Entry 5FJS (X-ray diffraction, 2.60 A resolution); this record covers chains A and B.

[Chain A (and B)]
Protein: Glucosylceramidase
From: Thermoanaerobacterium xylanolyticum
Notes: EC 3.2.1.21; chain B of this document is another copy of the same molecule, construct and numbering; everything in this record applies to it too
UniProt: F6BL85 (F6BL85_THEXL); numbering as in UniProt (aligned over 21-806)
Amino-acid sequence (787 residues; row label = number of the first residue in the row):
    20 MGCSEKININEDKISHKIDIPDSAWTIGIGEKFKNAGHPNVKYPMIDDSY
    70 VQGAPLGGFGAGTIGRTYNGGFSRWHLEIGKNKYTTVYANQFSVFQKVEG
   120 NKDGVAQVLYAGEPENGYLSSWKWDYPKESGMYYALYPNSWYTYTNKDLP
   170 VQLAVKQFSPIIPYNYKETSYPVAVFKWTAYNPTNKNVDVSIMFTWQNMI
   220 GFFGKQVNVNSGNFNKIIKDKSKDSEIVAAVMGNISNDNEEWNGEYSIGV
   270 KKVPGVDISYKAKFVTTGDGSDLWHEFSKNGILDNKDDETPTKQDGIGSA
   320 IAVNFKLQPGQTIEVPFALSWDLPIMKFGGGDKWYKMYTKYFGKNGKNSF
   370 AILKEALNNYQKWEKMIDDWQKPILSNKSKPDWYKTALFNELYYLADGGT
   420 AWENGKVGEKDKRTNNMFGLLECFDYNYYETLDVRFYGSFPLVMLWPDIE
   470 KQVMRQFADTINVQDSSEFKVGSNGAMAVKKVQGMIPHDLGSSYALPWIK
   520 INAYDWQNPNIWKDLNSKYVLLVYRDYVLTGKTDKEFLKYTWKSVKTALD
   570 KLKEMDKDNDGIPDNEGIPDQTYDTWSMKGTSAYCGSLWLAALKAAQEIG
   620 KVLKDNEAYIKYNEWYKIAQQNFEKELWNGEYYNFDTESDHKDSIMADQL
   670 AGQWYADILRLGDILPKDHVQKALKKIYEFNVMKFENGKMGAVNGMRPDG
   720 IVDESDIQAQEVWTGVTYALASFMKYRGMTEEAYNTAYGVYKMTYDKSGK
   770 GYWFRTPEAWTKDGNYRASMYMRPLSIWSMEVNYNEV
Disordered / not traced: 20-34, 115-123, 134, 201-205, 211, 223-227, 240-242, 254, 297-302, 329, 428-431, 804-806 (chain B: 20-33, 114-125, 132-135, 166-169, 201-209, 222-228, 234-242, 248-249, 257-260, 275-279, 286-287, 294, 300-302, 309, 314, 429-432, 804-806)
Sequence notes: expression tag (20)
Metal / ion sites: Ca2+: D575, D577, D579, I581, D583
From the paper describing this entry:
  - conformationally variable residues (loop rearrangement): D593
  - catalytic residues: E441, D593
  - mutagenesis - E441A, D508H (5800-fold), D508N (>240-fold), R544W, D593A, R786H (20-fold): decreased catalytic activity
  - mutagenesis - D508H: decreased stability
  - mutagenesis - R544W: unchanged stability

[How chain A and chain B interact]
Contacting residue pairs (24; chain A residue first):
  S395(A) with N754(B)
  N396(A) with E750(B); N754(B)
  K397(A) with P400(B); W402(B), hydrogen bond (backbone-side chain); Y753(B); N754(B), hydrogen bond (backbone-side chain); Y757(B)
  S398(A) with S398(B); P400(B); T749(B); Y753(B)
  P400(A) with K397(B); S398(B)
  W402(A) with K397(B), hydrogen bond (side chain-backbone)
  T749(A) with S398(B)
  E750(A) with N396(B), hydrogen bond; S398(B)
  Y753(A) with K397(B); S398(B)
  N754(A) with S395(B); N396(B); K397(B), hydrogen bond (side chain-backbone)
  Y757(A) with K397(B)
Interface residues without a listed pair, chain A (14 interface residues in all): D41, K399, K708
Interface residues without a listed pair, chain B (14 interface residues in all): P392, K399, K766

[Overview]
Chain A and chain B each contribute 14 residues to their interface; the contacts include 5 hydrogen bonds.
Polar pairs include K397(A)-W402(B), K397(A)-N754(B) and E750(A)-N396(B). From the paper: catalytic residues
E441(A) and D593(A); E441A, D508H and D508N of chain A, among others, reduce catalytic activity; 6
substitutions were tested in all.
Chain A and chain B are both Glucosylceramidase (Thermoanaerobacterium xylanolyticum); the structure,
Bacterial beta-glucosidase reveals the structural and functional basis of genetic defects in human
glucocerebrosidase 2 (GBA2), was determined by X-ray diffraction (same publication as 5BVU, 5BX2, 5BX3, 5BX4
and 5BX5).
